PDB entry 1JY2 | X-ray diffraction, 1.40 A resolution | chains O and P of the 6 polymer chains in the assembly

Chain O:
Protein: Fibrinogen beta chain
From: Bos taurus
UniProtKB: P02676 (FIBB_BOVIN); residues 61-116 here = UniProt positions 61-116
Sequence (56 residues; each row starts with the number of its first residue):
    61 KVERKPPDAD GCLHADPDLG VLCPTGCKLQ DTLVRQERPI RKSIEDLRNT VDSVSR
Not modelled in the structure: 61-63, 115-116

Chain P:
Protein: Fibrinogen gamma-B chain
From: Bos taurus
UniProtKB: P12799 (FIBG_BOVIN); residues 1-48 here correspond to UniProt positions 25-72 (UniProt number = residue number + 24)
Sequence (48 residues; numbered 1 to 48; the number before each row is that of its first residue):
     1 YVATRDNCCI LDERFGSYCP TTCGIADFLN NYQTSVDKDL RTLEGILY
Not modelled in the structure: 1-4

Interface between chain O and chain P:
Pairs across the interface - 26 pairs, chain O then chain P:
  G86(O) - C19(P)
  G86(O) - P20(P)
  G86(O) - I25(P)
  C87(O) - Y18(P)  hydrogen bond (side chain-backbone)
  C87(O) - C19(P)  disulfide
  L89(O) - T22(P)
  L89(O) - I25(P)  hydrophobic
  Q90(O) - P20(P)
  Q90(O) - I25(P)
  D91(O) - R5(P)  salt bridge
  L93(O) - I25(P)  hydrophobic
  L93(O) - F28(P)  hydrophobic
  L93(O) - L29(P)  hydrophobic
  R95(O) - R5(P)
  Q96(O) - Y32(P)
  E97(O) - F28(P)
  E97(O) - Y32(P)
  I100(O) - Y32(P)
  I100(O) - V36(P)  hydrophobic
  R101(O) - S35(P)  hydrogen bond
  R101(O) - V36(P)
  R101(O) - D39(P)  salt bridge
  I104(O) - V36(P)  hydrophobic
  I104(O) - L40(P)  hydrophobic
  R108(O) - D39(P)  salt bridge
  V111(O) - L43(P)  hydrophobic
Other interface residues (no listed pair), chain O (16 interface residues in all): T85, L107
Other interface residues (no listed pair), chain P (16 interface residues in all): I46, L47
Inter-chain disulfides: C87(O)-C19(P)

Overview:
Chain O and chain P each contribute 16 residues to their interface, with 1 disulfide bond, 2 hydrogen bonds
and 3 salt bridges. Among the polar pairs are D91(O)-R5(P), R101(O)-D39(P) and R108(O)-D39(P).
Here chain O is Fibrinogen beta chain and chain P is Fibrinogen gamma-B chain, both from Bos taurus. Entry
1JY2 (Crystal Structure of the Central Region of Bovine Fibrinogen (E5 fragment) at 1.4 Angstroms Resolution)
was determined by X-ray diffraction (same publication as 1JY3).
